Entry 9F60 (electron microscopy, 2.39 A resolution); this record covers chains 2A and 2C of the 12 polymer chains in the assembly.

Chain 2A:
Protein: Cytochrome c oxidase subunit 1
From: Chlamydomonas reinhardtii
Notes: EC 7.1.1.9
UniProtKB: P08681 (COX1_CHLRE); numbering as in UniProt (aligned over 1-505)
Sequence (505 residues; row label = number of the first residue in the row):
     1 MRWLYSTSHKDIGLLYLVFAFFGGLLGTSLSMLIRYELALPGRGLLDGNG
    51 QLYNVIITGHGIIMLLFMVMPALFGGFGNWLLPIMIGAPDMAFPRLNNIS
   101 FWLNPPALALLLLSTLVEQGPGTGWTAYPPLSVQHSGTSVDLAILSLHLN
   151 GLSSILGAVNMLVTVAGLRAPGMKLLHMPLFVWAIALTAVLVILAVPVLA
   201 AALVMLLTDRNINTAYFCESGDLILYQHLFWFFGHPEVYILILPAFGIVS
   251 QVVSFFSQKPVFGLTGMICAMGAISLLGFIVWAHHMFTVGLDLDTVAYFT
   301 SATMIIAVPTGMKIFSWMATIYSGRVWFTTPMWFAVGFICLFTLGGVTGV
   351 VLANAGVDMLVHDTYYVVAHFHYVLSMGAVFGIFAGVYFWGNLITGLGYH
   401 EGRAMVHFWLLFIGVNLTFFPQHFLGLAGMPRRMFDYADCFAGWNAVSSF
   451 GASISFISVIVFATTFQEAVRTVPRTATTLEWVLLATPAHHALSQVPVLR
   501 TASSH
Disordered / not traced: 505
Curated features (UniProtKB/Swiss-Prot):
  - binding site (Ca(2+)): Glu-37, Gly-42
  - binding site (Fe(II)-heme a): His-60, His-372
  - binding site (Cu cation): His-235, Tyr-239, His-284, His-285
  - binding site (O2): Tyr-239
  - binding site (Mg(2+)): His-362, Asp-363
  - binding site (heme a3): His-370
  - cross-link: His-235 to Tyr-239 (1'-histidyl-3'-tyrosine (His-Tyr))
Metal / ion sites: Cu ion: His-235, His-284, His-285; Mg2+ near Asp-363 (its only coordinating residue here); heme a Fe site 1 near His-370 (its only coordinating residue here); heme a Fe site 2 near His-372 (its only coordinating residue here)
Small-molecule neighbours:
  - heme a (HEA), molecule 1: Leu-17, Ala-20, Phe-21, Gly-24, Thr-28, Ser-31, Ile-34, Arg-35, Tyr-53, Ile-57, Thr-58, His-60, Gly-61, Met-64, Leu-65, Met-68, Val-69, Ala-72, Gly-124, Trp-125, Tyr-365, Val-368, Phe-371, His-372, Leu-375, Ser-376, Val-380, Ile-383, Phe-384, Val-387, Leu-411, Val-415, Thr-418, Phe-419, Gln-422, Arg-432, Arg-433, Met-434, Ser-448, Ala-452, Ser-455, Val-459
  - heme a (HEA), molecule 2: Trp-125, Trp-231, Val-238, Tyr-239, Ile-242, His-284, His-285, Thr-303, Ile-306, Ala-307, Thr-310, Gly-311, Ile-314, Phe-342, Thr-343, Gly-346, Val-347, Gly-349, Val-350, Leu-352, Ala-353, Asp-358, His-362, Val-367, His-370, Phe-371, Val-374, Leu-375, Arg-432, Arg-433
  - phosphatidylcholine (PC7; (7S)-4-hydroxy-N,N,N-trimethyl-9-oxo-7-[(palmitoyloxy)methyl]-3,5,8-trioxa-4-phosphahexacosan-1-aminium 4-oxide): His-228, Trp-282, Leu-291, Asp-292, Thr-295, Phe-299
  - phosphatidylglycerol (PGT; (1S)-2-{[{[(2R)-2,3-dihydroxypropyl]oxy}(hydroxy)phosphoryl]oxy}-1-[(palmitoyloxy)methyl]ethyl stearate): Ala-92, Phe-93, Pro-94, Arg-95, Leu-96, Ile-99, Leu-152, Leu-156
  - phosphatidylethanolamine (PTY), molecule 1: Leu-145, His-148, Val-204, Leu-207, Ile-212
  - phosphatidylethanolamine (PTY), molecule 2: Leu-344, Val-347, Thr-348, Tyr-366, His-423, Phe-424, Leu-427

Chain 2C:
Protein: cytochrome-c oxidase
From: Chlamydomonas reinhardtii
Notes: EC 7.1.1.9
UniProtKB: Q9AU02 (Q9AU02_CHLRE); numbering as in UniProt (aligned over 1-153)
Sequence (153 residues; each row starts with the number of its first residue):
     1 MSESKDQLKEKLKADPSFRAELKDRIKNALLSKVPASVPISYNFDSYMLT
    51 EVQPGQLRVLEVDERLVLPTNTLIRLLVTASDVLHSWAVPALGVKMDAVP
   101 GRLNQVWMSINREGVFYGQCSELCGANHSFMPIVVEAISPRQFLTEYVKK
   151 WIS
Small-molecule neighbours: dinuclear copper ion (CUA): His-85, Ser-86, Cys-120, Ser-121, Glu-122, Leu-123, Cys-124, His-128, Met-131

Chain 2A / chain 2C interface:
Contacting residue pairs (47; chain 2A residue first):
  Pro-41(2A) / Arg-58(2C)
  Gly-42(2A) / Arg-58(2C)
  Gly-50(2A) / Ala-126(2C)
  Gln-51(2A) / Ala-126(2C)
  Asn-54(2A) / Leu-123(2C)
  Asn-54(2A) / Gly-125(2C)  hydrogen bond (side chain-backbone)
  Thr-123(2A) / Leu-123(2C)
  Gly-124(2A) / Leu-123(2C)
  Tyr-128(2A) / Glu-122(2C)
  Pro-129(2A) / Leu-84(2C)
  Pro-130(2A) / Asp-82(2C)
  Leu-131(2A) / Leu-123(2C)
  Gln-134(2A) / Val-83(2C)
  Leu-223(2A) / Val-99(2C)  hydrophobic
  Leu-223(2A) / Pro-100(2C)
  Gln-227(2A) / Leu-84(2C)
  Thr-288(2A) / Lys-95(2C)
  Thr-288(2A) / Met-96(2C)
  Thr-288(2A) / Asp-97(2C)  hydrogen bond
  Val-289(2A) / Asp-97(2C)
  Val-289(2A) / Arg-102(2C)
  Val-289(2A) / Asn-104(2C)  hydrogen bond (backbone-side chain)
  Gly-290(2A) / Met-96(2C)
  Gly-290(2A) / Arg-102(2C)  hydrogen bond (backbone-side chain)
  Gly-290(2A) / Asn-104(2C)
  Met-359(2A) / Lys-95(2C)
  Leu-360(2A) / Gly-93(2C)
  Leu-360(2A) / Lys-95(2C)
  His-362(2A) / Lys-95(2C)  hydrogen bond (backbone-side chain)
  Asp-363(2A) / Ser-121(2C)
  Asp-363(2A) / Glu-122(2C)
  Pro-431(2A) / Gln-119(2C)
  Arg-432(2A) / His-128(2C)  hydrogen bond (backbone-side chain)
  Arg-433(2A) / Leu-123(2C)
  Arg-433(2A) / His-128(2C)
  Met-434(2A) / Gln-119(2C)
  Met-434(2A) / Cys-120(2C)
  Met-434(2A) / His-128(2C)
  Met-434(2A) / Ser-129(2C)
  Phe-435(2A) / Ser-129(2C)  hydrogen bond (backbone-side chain)
  Phe-435(2A) / Phe-130(2C)  hydrophobic
  Asp-436(2A) / Arg-58(2C)  salt bridge
  Asp-436(2A) / Ser-129(2C)
  Asp-436(2A) / Phe-130(2C)
  Tyr-437(2A) / Arg-58(2C)  hydrogen bond (backbone-side chain)
  Tyr-437(2A) / Val-59(2C)
  Asp-439(2A) / Arg-58(2C)  salt bridge
Also at the interface, not in a pair above, chain 2A (33 interface residues in all): Ile-224, Leu-291, Gly-429, Ala-438
Also at the interface, not in a pair above, chain 2C (26 interface residues in all): Leu-60, Pro-90, Cys-124

Summary:
33 residues of chain 2A and 26 residues of chain 2C are in contact; the contacts include 8 hydrogen bonds and
2 salt bridges. Polar pairs include Asp-436(2A)/Arg-58(2C), Asp-439(2A)/Arg-58(2C) and Asn-54(2A)/Gly-125(2C).
Chain 2A binds heme a, phosphatidylcholine, phosphatidylglycerol and phosphatidylethanolamine.
Chain 2A is Cytochrome c oxidase subunit 1 and chain 2C is cytochrome-c oxidase, both from Chlamydomonas
reinhardtii; the structure, Structure of the Chlamydomonas reinhardtii respiratory complex IV from respiratory
supercomplex, was determined by electron microscopy together with 9F5X, 9F5Y, 9F5Z, 9F61 and 9F62 from the
same study.
